Entry 6VOJ (electron microscopy, 4.34 A resolution (low resolution: residue-level contacts below are approximate; hydrogen-bond / salt-bridge calls are withheld)); this record covers chains F and g of the 26 polymer chains in the assembly.

== Chain F ==
Molecule: ATP synthase subunit beta, chloroplastic
From: Spinacia oleracea
Notes: EC 7.1.2.2
Reference sequence: P00825 (ATPB_SPIOL); residues 1-498 here = UniProt positions 1-498
Sequence (498 residues; row label = number of the first residue in the row):
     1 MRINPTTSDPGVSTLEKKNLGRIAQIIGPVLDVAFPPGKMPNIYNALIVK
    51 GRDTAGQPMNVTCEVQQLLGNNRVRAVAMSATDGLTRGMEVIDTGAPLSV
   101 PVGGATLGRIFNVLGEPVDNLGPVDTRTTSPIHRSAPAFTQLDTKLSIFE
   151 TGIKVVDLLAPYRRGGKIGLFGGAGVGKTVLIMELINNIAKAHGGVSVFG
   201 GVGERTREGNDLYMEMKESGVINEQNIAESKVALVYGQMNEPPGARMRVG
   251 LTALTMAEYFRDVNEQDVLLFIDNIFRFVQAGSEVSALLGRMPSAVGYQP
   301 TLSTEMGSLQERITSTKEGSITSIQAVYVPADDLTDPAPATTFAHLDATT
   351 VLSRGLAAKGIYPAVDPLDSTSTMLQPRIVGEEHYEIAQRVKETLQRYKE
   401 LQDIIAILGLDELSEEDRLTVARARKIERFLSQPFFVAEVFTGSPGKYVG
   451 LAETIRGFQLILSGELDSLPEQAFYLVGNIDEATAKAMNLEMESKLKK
Disordered / not traced: 1-17, 497-498
Small-molecule neighbours: ADP (adenosine-5'-diphosphate): Gly173, Gly175, Val176, Gly177, Lys178, Thr179, Val180, Tyr362, Phe435, Ala438, Phe441, Thr442, Ser444
UniProt features mapped onto this chain:
  - binding site (ATP): Gly172 to Thr179

== Chain g ==
Molecule: ATP synthase gamma chain, chloroplastic
From: Spinacia oleracea
Reference sequence: P05435 (ATPG_SPIOL); residues 1-364 here = UniProt positions 1-364
Sequence (364 residues; numbered 1 to 364; the number before each row is that of its first residue):
     1 MACSLSFSSSVSTFHLPTTTQSTQAPPNNATTLPTTNPIQCANLRELRDR
    51 IGSVKNTQKITEAMKLVAAAKVRRAQEAVVNGRPFSETLVEVLYNMNEQL
   101 QTEDVDVPLTKIRTVKKVALMVVTGDRGLCGGFNNMLLKKAESRIAELKK
   151 LGVDYTIISIGKKGNTYFIRRPEIPVDRYFDGTNLPTAKEAQAIADDVFS
   201 LFVSEEVDKVEMLYTKFVSLVKSDPVIHTLLPLSPKGEICDINGKCVDAA
   251 EDELFRLTTKEGKLTVERDMIKTETPAFSPILEFEQDPAQILDALLPLYL
   301 NSQILRALQESLASELAARMTAMSNATDNANELKKTLSINYNRARQAKIT
   351 GEILEIVAGANACV
Disordered / not traced: 1-41, 364
UniProt features mapped onto this chain:
  - active site: Cys130

== Interface between chain F and chain g ==
Residue-residue contacts (33; chain F residue first):
  Met292(F) - Val357(g)
  Ala295(F) - Thr350(g)
  Val296(F) - Gln346(g)
  Val296(F) - Ile349(g)
  Val296(F) - Thr350(g)
  Val296(F) - Ile353(g)
  Gly297(F) - Ile353(g)
  Asp333(F) - Asn342(g)
  Asp333(F) - Arg345(g)
  Thr335(F) - Gln346(g)
  Asp336(F) - Arg345(g)
  Asp336(F) - Gln346(g)
  Arg397(F) - Glu261(g)
  Arg397(F) - Gly262(g)
  Leu401(F) - Glu261(g)
  Leu401(F) - Gly262(g)
  Asp403(F) - Leu66(g)
  Ile404(F) - Gly262(g)
  Leu408(F) - Leu66(g)
  Leu408(F) - Ala70(g)
  Asp411(F) - Arg73(g)
  Asp411(F) - Gln76(g)
  Asp411(F) - Arg256(g)
  Asp411(F) - Leu257(g)
  Glu412(F) - Thr258(g)
  Leu413(F) - Thr258(g)
  Leu413(F) - Thr259(g)
  Ser414(F) - Thr258(g)
  Ser414(F) - Thr259(g)
  Glu416(F) - Lys260(g)
  Asp417(F) - Thr259(g)
  Asp417(F) - Lys260(g)
  Asp417(F) - Glu261(g)
Other interface residues (no listed pair), chain F (23 interface residues in all): Pro293, Pro337, Glu400, Ile407, Gly409
Other interface residues (no listed pair), chain g (21 interface residues in all): Glu62, Lys65, Leu264

== Summary ==
The interface between chain F and chain g involves 23 residues on one side and 21 on the other. Bound to chain
F: ADP. UniProt lists 8 ATP-binding residues on chain F; active-site residue Cys130(g) on chain g.
Here chain F is ATP synthase subunit beta, chloroplastic and chain g is ATP synthase gamma chain,
chloroplastic, both from Spinacia oleracea. Entry 6VOJ (Chloroplast ATP synthase (R3, CF1FO)) was determined
by electron microscopy, deposited together with 6VM1, 6VM4, 6VMB, 6VMD, 6VMG, 6VOF and 8 further entries.
